Entry 6B0Q (X-ray diffraction, 2.79 A resolution); this record covers chains D and F of the 3 polymer chains in the assembly.

== Chain D ==
Molecule: Wilms tumor protein
Source organism: Homo sapiens
UniProtKB: P19544 (WT1_HUMAN), isoform P19544-2; residues 321-437 here correspond to UniProt positions 304-420 (UniProt number = residue number - 17)
Chain sequence (119 residues; numbered 319 to 437; the number before each row is that of its first residue):
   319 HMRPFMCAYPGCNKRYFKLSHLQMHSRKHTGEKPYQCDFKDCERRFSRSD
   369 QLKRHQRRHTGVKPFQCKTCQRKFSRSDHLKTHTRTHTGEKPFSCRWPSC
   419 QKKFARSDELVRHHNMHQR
Disordered / not traced: 437
Differences from the reference sequence: expression tag (319-320)
Ion coordination: Zn2+ site 1: Cys325, Cys330, His343, His347; Zn2+ site 2: Cys355, Cys360, His373, His377; Zn2+ site 3: Cys385, Cys388, His401, His405; Zn2+ site 4: Cys413, Cys418, His431, His435
Reported in the primary citation:
  - specificity-determining residues: Met342
  - mutagenesis - M342R (8x): increased binding to GGT

== Chain F ==
Molecule: 14-nt DNA strand
Sequence (14 nucleotides; row label = number of the first residue in the row; numbering starts at 0):
     0 TAACACTCCCACGC
Disordered / not traced: 0

== Interface between chain D and chain F ==
Pairs across the interface - 18 pairs, chain D then chain F:
  Tyr353(D) with DA2(F), phosphate contact
  Arg366(D) with DA4(F), base contact
  Ser367(D) with DA2(F), hydrogen bond to the phosphate
  Asp368(D) with DA4(F), hydrogen bond to the base
  Lys371(D) with DC3(F), phosphate contact
  Phe383(D) with DC5(F), phosphate contact
  Arg394(D) with DC7(F), base contact
  Ser395(D) with DC5(F), phosphate contact; DT6(F), base contact
  Asp396(D) with DC7(F), hydrogen bond to the base
  Lys399(D) with DT6(F), phosphate contact; DC7(F), phosphate contact
  Phe411(D) with DC8(F), phosphate contact
  Arg424(D) with DA10(F), base contact
  Ser425(D) with DC8(F), hydrogen bond to the phosphate
  Asp426(D) with DA10(F), hydrogen bond to the base
  Val429(D) with DC9(F), phosphate contact
  Arg430(D) with DG12(F), hydrogen bond to the base
Also at the interface, not in a pair above, chain D (18 interface residues in all): Arg372, Arg403
Also at the interface, not in a pair above, chain F (11 interface residues in all): DC11

== Overview ==
18 residues of chain D and 11 residues of chain F are in contact; the contacts include 6 hydrogen bonds. Polar
contacts include Asp368(D)-DA4(F), Asp396(D)-DC7(F) and Asp426(D)-DA10(F). Cys325(D), Cys330(D), His343(D) and
His347(D) form the Zn2+ site 1. The paper reports that M342R of chain D increases binding to GGT; the
specificity determinant Met342(D).
Here chain D is Wilms tumor protein (Homo sapiens) and chain F is a 14-nt DNA strand. Entry 6B0Q (Zinc finger
Domain of WT1(-KTS form) with 13+1mer Oligonucleotide with 3' Triplet TGT) was determined by X-ray diffraction
(same publication as 6B0O, 6B0P, 6B0R and 6BLW).
